9ITF - chains C and B of the 3 polymer chains in the assembly; structure by electron microscopy, 2.90 A resolution.

== Chain C ==
Name: Phytochrome B
Source organism: Arabidopsis thaliana
UniProt: P14713 (PHYB_ARATH); residues 1-1172 here = UniProt positions 1-1172
Amino-acid sequence (1226 residues; row label = number of the first residue in the row; numbers below 1 keep their minus sign (Met-28 is residue -28)):
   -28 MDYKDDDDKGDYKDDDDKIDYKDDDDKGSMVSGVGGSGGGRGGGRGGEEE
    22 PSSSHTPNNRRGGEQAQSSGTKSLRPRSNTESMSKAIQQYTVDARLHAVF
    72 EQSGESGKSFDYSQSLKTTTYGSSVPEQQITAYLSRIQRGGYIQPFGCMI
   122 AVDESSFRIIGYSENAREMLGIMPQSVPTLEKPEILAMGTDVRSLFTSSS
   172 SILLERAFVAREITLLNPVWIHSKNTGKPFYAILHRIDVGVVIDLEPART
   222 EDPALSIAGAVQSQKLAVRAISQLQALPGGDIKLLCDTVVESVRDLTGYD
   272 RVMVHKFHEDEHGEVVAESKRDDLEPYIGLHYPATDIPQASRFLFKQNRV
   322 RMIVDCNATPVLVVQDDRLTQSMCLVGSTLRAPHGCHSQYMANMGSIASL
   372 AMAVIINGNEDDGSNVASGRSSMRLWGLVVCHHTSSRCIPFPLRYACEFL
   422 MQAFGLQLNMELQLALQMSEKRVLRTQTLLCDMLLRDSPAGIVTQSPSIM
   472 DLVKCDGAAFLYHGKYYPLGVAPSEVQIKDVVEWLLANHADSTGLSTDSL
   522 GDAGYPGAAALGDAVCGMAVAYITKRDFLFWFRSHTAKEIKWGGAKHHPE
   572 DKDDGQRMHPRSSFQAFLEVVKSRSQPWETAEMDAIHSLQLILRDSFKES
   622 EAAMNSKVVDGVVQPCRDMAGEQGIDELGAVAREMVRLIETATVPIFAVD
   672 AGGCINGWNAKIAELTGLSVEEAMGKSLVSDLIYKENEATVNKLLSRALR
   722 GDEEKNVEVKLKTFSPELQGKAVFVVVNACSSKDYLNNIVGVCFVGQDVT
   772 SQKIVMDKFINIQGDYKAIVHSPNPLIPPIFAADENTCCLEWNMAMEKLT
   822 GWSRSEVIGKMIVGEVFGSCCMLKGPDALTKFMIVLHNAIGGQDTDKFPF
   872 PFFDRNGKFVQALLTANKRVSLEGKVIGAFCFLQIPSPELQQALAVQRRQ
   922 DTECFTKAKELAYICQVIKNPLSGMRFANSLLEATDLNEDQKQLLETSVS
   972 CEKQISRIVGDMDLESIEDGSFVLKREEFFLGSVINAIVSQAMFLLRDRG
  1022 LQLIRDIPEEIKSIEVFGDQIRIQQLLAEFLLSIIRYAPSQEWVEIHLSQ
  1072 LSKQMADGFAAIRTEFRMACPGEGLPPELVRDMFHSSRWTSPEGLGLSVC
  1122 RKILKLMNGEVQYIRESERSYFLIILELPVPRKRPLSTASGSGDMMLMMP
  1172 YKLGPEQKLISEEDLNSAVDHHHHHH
Unresolved in the structure: -28 to 110, 144-158, 250, 338, 380-392, 458-459, 512, 566-577, 615-1197
Construct notes: initiating methionine (-28); expression tag (-27 to 0, 1173-1197); engineered mutation His276 (Tyr in P14713)
Curated features (UniProtKB/Swiss-Prot):
  - binding site (phytochromobilin): Cys357
Glycans and other covalent adducts: compound O6E linked to Cys357
Small-molecule neighbours: O6E (3-[5-[[(3R,4R)-3-ethyl-4-methyl-5-oxidanylidene-3,4-dihydropyrrol-2-yl]methyl]-2-[[5-[(4-ethyl-3-methyl-5-oxidanylidene-pyrrol-2-yl)methyl]-3-(3-hydroxy-3-oxopropyl)-4-methyl-1H-pyrrol-2-yl]methyl]-4-methyl-1H-pyrrol-3-yl]propanoic acid): His276, Leu301, Tyr303, Thr306, Asp307, Ile308, Pro309, Ser312, Arg322, Ile324, Ala353, Pro354, His355, His358, Tyr361, Met362, Met365, Ser370, Ala372, Leu399, Val401, His403
Reported in the primary citation:
  - binding site for O6E: His276, Tyr303, Cys357, Tyr361
  - mutagenesis - Q109A: decreased binding to PIF6

== Chain B ==
Name: Transcription factor PIF6
Source organism: Arabidopsis thaliana
UniProt: Q8L5W7 (PIF6_ARATH); residues 1-183 here = UniProt positions 1-183
Amino-acid sequence (241 residues; row label = number of the first residue in the row; numbers below 1 keep their minus sign (Met-26 is residue -26)):
   -26 MGSSHHHHHHSSGLVPRGSHSDEVDAHMMFLPTDYCCRLSDQEYMELVFE
    24 NGQILAKGQRSNVSLHNQRTKSIMDLYEAEYNEDFMKSIIHGGGGAITNL
    74 GDTQVVPQSHVAAAHETNMLESNKHVDDSETLKASSSKRMMVDYHNRKKI
   124 KFIPPDEQSVVADRSFKLGFDTSSVGFTEDSEGSMYLSSSLDDESDDARP
   174 QVPARTRKALESAWSHPQFEKGGGSGGGSGGSAWSHPQFEK
Unresolved in the structure: -26 to 11, 33-41, 61-214
Construct notes: initiating methionine (-26); expression tag (-25 to 0, 184-214)

== Interface between chain C and chain B ==
Residue-residue contacts - 25 pairs, chain C then chain B:
  Arg220(C) - Glu56(B)
  Thr221(C) - Glu56(B)
  Glu222(C) - Glu56(B)
  Asp223(C) - Met59(B)
  Leu226(C) - Tyr54(B)
  Leu226(C) - Glu56(B)
  Ala229(C) - Tyr54(B)
  Gly230(C) - Tyr54(B)
  Gln233(C) - Tyr54(B)  hydrogen bond
  Arg240(C) - Ser13(B)  hydrogen bond (side chain-backbone)
  Arg240(C) - Gln15(B)
  Ala241(C) - Leu12(B)  hydrophobic
  Gln244(C) - Leu12(B)
  Asp266(C) - Leu12(B)
  Asp266(C) - Arg42(B)  salt bridge
  Asp266(C) - Ser45(B)
  Asp266(C) - Ile46(B)  hydrogen bond (backbone-backbone)
  Leu267(C) - Leu12(B)  hydrophobic
  Leu267(C) - Met47(B)
  Thr268(C) - Met47(B)
  Cys409(C) - Met47(B)
  Pro411(C) - Met47(B)
  Pro413(C) - Tyr50(B)
  Leu414(C) - Ile46(B)  hydrophobic
  Leu414(C) - Met47(B)  hydrophobic
Also at the interface, not in a pair above, chain C (22 interface residues in all): Leu237, Gly269, Arg408, Ile410
Also at the interface, not in a pair above, chain B (12 interface residues in all): Lys44
Interface features reported in the paper:
  - hot spots on chain C (mutagenesis) - R110A, R177A, L237A: decreased binding to Transcription factor PIF6 (chain B)
  - hot spots on chain B (mutagenesis) - E19A, R42A, I46A: decreased binding to Phytochrome B (chain C)

== Summary ==
Chain C and chain B form an interface of 22 and 12 residues respectively, with 3 hydrogen bonds and 1 salt
bridge. Polar contacts include Asp266(C)-Arg42(B), Gln233(C)-Tyr54(B) and Arg240(C)-Ser13(B). The paper
reports a binding site for O6E at His276(C), Tyr303(C) and Cys357(C) among others; R110A, R177A and L237A of
chain C reduce binding to Transcription factor PIF6 (chain B); 7 substitutions were tested in all.
Chain C is Phytochrome B and chain B is Transcription factor PIF6, both from Arabidopsis thaliana; the
structure, Cryo-EM structure of full-length phyB(Y276H)-PIF6beta complex, was determined by electron
microscopy together with 9IRK and 9JLB from the same study.
